Entry 5CZ7 (X-ray diffraction, 2.50 A resolution); this record covers chains O and U of the 28 polymer chains in the assembly.

# Chain O
Protein: Proteasome subunit alpha type-2
Source organism: Saccharomyces cerevisiae (strain ATCC 204508 / S288c)
Notes: EC 3.4.25.1
UniProt: P23639 (PSA2_YEAST); residues 1-250 here = UniProt positions 1-250
Chain sequence (250 residues; each row starts with the number of its first residue):
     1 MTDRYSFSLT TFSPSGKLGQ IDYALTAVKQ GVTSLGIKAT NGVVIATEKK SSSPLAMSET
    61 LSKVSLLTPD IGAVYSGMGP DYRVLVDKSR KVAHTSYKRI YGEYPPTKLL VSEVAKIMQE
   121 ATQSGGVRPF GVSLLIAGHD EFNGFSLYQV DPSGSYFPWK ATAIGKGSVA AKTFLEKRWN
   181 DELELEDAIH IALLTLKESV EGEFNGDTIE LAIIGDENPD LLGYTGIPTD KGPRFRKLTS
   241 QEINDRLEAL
Curated features (UniProtKB/Swiss-Prot):
  - cross-link: Lys108 (Glycyl lysine isopeptide (Lys-Gly) (interchain with G-Cter in ubiquitin))

# Chain U
Protein: Proteasome subunit alpha type-1
Source organism: Saccharomyces cerevisiae (strain ATCC 204508 / S288c)
Notes: EC 3.4.25.1
UniProt: P21243 (PSA1_YEAST); residues -8 to 243 here correspond to UniProt positions 1-252 (UniProt number = residue number + 9)
Chain sequence (252 residues; numbered -8 to 243; the number before each row is that of its first residue; numbers below 1 keep their minus sign (Met-8 is residue -8)):
    -8 MSGAAAASAA GYDRHITIFS PEGRLYQVEY AFKATNQTNI NSLAVRGKDC TVVISQKKVP
    52 DKLLDPTTVS YIFCISRTIG MVVNGPIPDA RNAALRAKAE AAEFRYKYGY DMPCDVLAKR
   112 MANLSQIYTQ RAYMRPLGVI LTFVSVDEEL GPSIYKTDPA GYYVGYKATA TGPKQQEITT
   172 NLENHFKKSK IDHINEESWE KVVEFAITHM IDALGTEFSK NDLEVGVATK DKFFTLSAEN
   232 IEERLVAIAE QD
Disordered / not traced: -8 to 1, 243

# Chain O / chain U interface
Contacting residue pairs - 64 pairs, chain O then chain U:
  Asp3(O) with Tyr124(U)
  Tyr5(O) with Ile7(U); Ala123(U), hydrophobic; Tyr124(U), hydrophobic
  Leu9(O) with Ile9(U), hydrophobic; Ala123(U), hydrophobic
  Gln20(O) with Ile9(U); Phe10(U), hydrogen bond (side chain-backbone)
  Tyr23(O) with Phe10(U); Ser11(U); Pro12(U), hydrophobic; Gly14(U)
  Ala24(O) with Phe10(U), hydrophobic
  Thr26(O) with Glu13(U)
  Ala27(O) with Gly14(U)
  Ser52(O) with Tyr153(U)
  Pro54(O) with Lys158(U); Glu174(U)
  Leu55(O) with Tyr157(U); Lys158(U), hydrogen bond (backbone-backbone); Ala159(U); Thr170(U); Leu173(U), hydrophobic; Glu174(U); Phe177(U), hydrophobic
  Ala56(O) with Gly156(U); Tyr157(U), hydrophobic
  Met57(O) with Arg37(U); Val155(U); Gly156(U), hydrogen bond (backbone-backbone); Tyr157(U); Lys158(U)
  Thr60(O) with Tyr146(U); Val155(U); Gly156(U), hydrogen bond (side chain-backbone)
  Leu61(O) with Tyr153(U), hydrophobic; Val155(U), hydrophobic
  Met78(O) with Phe10(U), hydrophobic; Leu16(U), hydrophobic
  Pro80(O) with Gln117(U); Ala151(U); Gly152(U); Tyr153(U)
  Asp81(O) with Gln117(U)
  Arg83(O) with Ala113(U), hydrogen bond (side chain-backbone); Asn114(U); Gly152(U), hydrogen bond (side chain-backbone); Tyr154(U)
  Val84(O) with Asn114(U); Gln117(U)
  Asp87(O) with Lys110(U), salt bridge; Asn114(U)
  Gly126(O) with Arg122(U); Ala123(U), hydrogen bond (backbone-backbone)
  Val127(O) with Gln121(U); Arg122(U)
  Arg128(O) with Thr8(U); Phe10(U); Leu16(U); Thr120(U), hydrogen bond (side chain-backbone); Gln121(U), hydrogen bond (backbone-backbone)
  Pro129(O) with Phe10(U)
  Phe130(O) with Gln121(U)
  Gly131(O) with Phe10(U)
Interface residues without a listed pair, chain O (31 interface residues in all): Met1, Thr2, Ser53, Ala121
Interface residues without a listed pair, chain U (34 interface residues in all): Thr160

# Overview
31 residues of chain O and 34 residues of chain U are in contact, with 9 hydrogen bonds and 1 salt bridge.
Among the polar pairs are Asp87(O)-Lys110(U), Gln20(O)-Phe10(U) and Thr60(O)-Gly156(U).
Chain O is Proteasome subunit alpha type-2 and chain U is Proteasome subunit alpha type-1, both from
Saccharomyces cerevisiae (strain ATCC 204508 / S288c); the structure, Yeast 20S proteasome beta5-T1A
beta5-K81R double mutant in complex with Bortezomib, propeptide expressed in cis, was determined by X-ray
diffraction (same publication as 5CZ4, 5CZ5, 5CZ6, 5CZ8, 5CZ9, 5CZA and 16 further entries).
